PDB entry 7P3W | electron microscopy, 4.30 A resolution (low resolution: residue-level contacts below are approximate; hydrogen-bond / salt-bridge calls are withheld) | chains R and S of the 22 polymer chains in the assembly

[Chain R (and S)]
Molecule: ATP synthase subunit c
Organism: Acinetobacter baumannii (strain ATCC 17978 / CIP 53.77 / LMG 1025 / NCDC KC755 / 5377)
Notes: chain S of this document is another copy of the same molecule, construct and numbering; everything in this record applies to it too
Reference sequence: A3M139 (ATPL_ACIBT); residue numbers follow UniProt; this construct covers 1-81
Sequence (81 residues; numbered 1 to 81; the number before each row is that of its first residue):
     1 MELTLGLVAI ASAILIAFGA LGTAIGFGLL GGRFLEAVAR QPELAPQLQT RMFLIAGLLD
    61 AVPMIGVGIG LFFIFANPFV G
Disordered / not traced: 1, 81 (chain S: 81)
Curated features (UniProtKB/Swiss-Prot):
  - site: Asp60 (Reversibly protonated during proton transport)

[How chain R and chain S interact]
Residue-residue contacts - 35 pairs, chain R then chain S:
  Glu2(R) - Glu2(S)
  Leu3(R) - Glu2(S)
  Thr4(R) - Glu2(S)
  Leu7(R) - Ile10(S)
  Ala11(R) - Ile10(S)
  Leu15(R) - Ala13(S)
  Leu15(R) - Ile16(S)
  Phe18(R) - Ala17(S)
  Phe18(R) - Phe18(S)
  Gly22(R) - Ala24(S)
  Leu29(R) - Gly28(S)
  Leu29(R) - Leu29(S)
  Leu30(R) - Gly28(S)
  Leu30(R) - Gly31(S)
  Leu30(R) - Gly32(S)
  Leu30(R) - Leu35(S)
  Arg33(R) - Gly32(S)
  Arg33(R) - Arg33(S)
  Arg33(R) - Glu36(S)
  Glu36(R) - Glu36(S)
  Ala37(R) - Ala39(S)
  Leu44(R) - Pro42(S)
  Arg51(R) - Phe34(S)
  Arg51(R) - Ala45(S)
  Arg51(R) - Pro46(S)
  Arg51(R) - Gln49(S)
  Leu54(R) - Gln49(S)
  Leu59(R) - Ala24(S)
  Val62(R) - Ala20(S)
  Val62(R) - Thr23(S)
  Val62(R) - Met64(S)
  Phe73(R) - Ile74(S)
  Phe79(R) - Leu5(S)
  Phe79(R) - Ala9(S)
  Phe79(R) - Phe73(S)
Interface residues without a listed pair, chain R (31 interface residues in all): Ile10, Ile14, Gly19, Thr23, Ile25, Gly26, Phe34, Gln47, Leu48, Ile55, Leu58
Interface residues without a listed pair, chain S (36 interface residues in all): Gly6, Gly19, Leu21, Ile25, Phe27, Val38, Met52, Ala56, Asn77

[Summary]
31 residues of chain R and 36 residues of chain S are in contact.
Both chains are ATP synthase subunit c (Acinetobacter baumannii (strain ATCC 17978 / CIP 53.77 / LMG 1025 /
NCDC KC755 / 5377)). Entry 7P3W (F1Fo-ATP synthase from Acinetobacter baumannii (state 3)) was determined by
electron microscopy together with 7P2Y and 7P3N from the same study.
